Entry 4ANX (X-ray diffraction, 2.73 A resolution); this record covers chain A.

# Chain A
Molecule: Phosphatidylinositol-4,5-bisphosphate 3-kinase catalytic subunit gamma isoform
From: Homo sapiens
Notes: EC 2.7.1.137, 2.7.1.153, 2.7.11.1; fragment: catalytic subunit gamma, residues 144-1102
Reference sequence: P48736 (PK3CG_HUMAN); residue numbers follow UniProt; this construct covers 144-1102
Chain sequence (980 residues; each row starts with the number of its first residue):
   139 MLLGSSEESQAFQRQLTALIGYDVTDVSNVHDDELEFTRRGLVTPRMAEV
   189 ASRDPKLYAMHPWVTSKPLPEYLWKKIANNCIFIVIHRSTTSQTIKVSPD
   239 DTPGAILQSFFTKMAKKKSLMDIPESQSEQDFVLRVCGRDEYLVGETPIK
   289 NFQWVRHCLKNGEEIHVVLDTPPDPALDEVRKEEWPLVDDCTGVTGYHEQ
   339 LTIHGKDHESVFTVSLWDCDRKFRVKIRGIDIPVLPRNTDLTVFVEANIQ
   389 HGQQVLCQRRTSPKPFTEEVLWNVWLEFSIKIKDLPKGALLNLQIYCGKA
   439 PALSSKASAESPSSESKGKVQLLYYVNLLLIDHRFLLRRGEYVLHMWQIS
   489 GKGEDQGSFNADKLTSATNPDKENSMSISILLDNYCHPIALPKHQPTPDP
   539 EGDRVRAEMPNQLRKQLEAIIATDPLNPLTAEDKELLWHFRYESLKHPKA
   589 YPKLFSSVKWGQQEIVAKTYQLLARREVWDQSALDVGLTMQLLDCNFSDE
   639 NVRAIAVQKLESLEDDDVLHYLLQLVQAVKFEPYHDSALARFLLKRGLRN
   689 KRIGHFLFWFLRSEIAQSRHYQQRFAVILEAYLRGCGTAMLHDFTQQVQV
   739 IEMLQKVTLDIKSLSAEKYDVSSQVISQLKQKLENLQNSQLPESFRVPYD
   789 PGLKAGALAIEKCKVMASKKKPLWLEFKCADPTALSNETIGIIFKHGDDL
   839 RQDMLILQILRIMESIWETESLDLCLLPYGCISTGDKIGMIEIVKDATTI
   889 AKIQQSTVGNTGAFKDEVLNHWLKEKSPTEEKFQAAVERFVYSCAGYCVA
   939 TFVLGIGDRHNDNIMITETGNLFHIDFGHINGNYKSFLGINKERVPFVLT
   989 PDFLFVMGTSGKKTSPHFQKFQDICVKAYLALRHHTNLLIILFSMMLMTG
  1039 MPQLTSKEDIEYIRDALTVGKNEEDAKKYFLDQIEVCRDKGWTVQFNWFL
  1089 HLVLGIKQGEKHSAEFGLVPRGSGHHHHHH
Unresolved in the structure: 139-142, 253-266, 322-356, 436-458, 490-496, 523-543, 969-980, 1088-1118
Differences from the reference sequence: expression tag (139-143, 1103-1118)
Residues lining bound ligands: 534 (5-{3-[(4-{3-[4-(1-methylethyl)phenyl]pyrazin-2-yl}piperazin-1-yl)sulfonyl]phenyl}pyrimidin-2-amine): M804, S806, P810, W812, I831, K833, Y867, I879, E880, I881, V882, A885, T886, T887, K890, D950, N951, M953, I963, D964

# Summary
Bound to chain A: compound 534.
Chain A is Phosphatidylinositol-4,5-bisphosphate 3-kinase catalytic subunit gamma isoform (Homo sapiens); the
structure, Complexes of PI3Kgamma with isoform selective inhibitors, was determined by X-ray diffraction (same
publication as 4ANU, 4ANV and 4ANW).
